5N28 - chains A and B of the 6 polymer chains in the assembly; structure by X-ray diffraction, 2.80 A resolution.

[Chain A]
Protein: Methyl-coenzyme M reductase subunit alpha
Organism: Methanotorris formicicus Mc-S-70
Notes: EC 2.8.4.1
UniProtKB: H1KXL5 (H1KXL5_9EURY); numbering as in UniProt (aligned over 1-552)
Sequence (552 residues; numbered 1 to 552; the number before each row is that of its first residue):
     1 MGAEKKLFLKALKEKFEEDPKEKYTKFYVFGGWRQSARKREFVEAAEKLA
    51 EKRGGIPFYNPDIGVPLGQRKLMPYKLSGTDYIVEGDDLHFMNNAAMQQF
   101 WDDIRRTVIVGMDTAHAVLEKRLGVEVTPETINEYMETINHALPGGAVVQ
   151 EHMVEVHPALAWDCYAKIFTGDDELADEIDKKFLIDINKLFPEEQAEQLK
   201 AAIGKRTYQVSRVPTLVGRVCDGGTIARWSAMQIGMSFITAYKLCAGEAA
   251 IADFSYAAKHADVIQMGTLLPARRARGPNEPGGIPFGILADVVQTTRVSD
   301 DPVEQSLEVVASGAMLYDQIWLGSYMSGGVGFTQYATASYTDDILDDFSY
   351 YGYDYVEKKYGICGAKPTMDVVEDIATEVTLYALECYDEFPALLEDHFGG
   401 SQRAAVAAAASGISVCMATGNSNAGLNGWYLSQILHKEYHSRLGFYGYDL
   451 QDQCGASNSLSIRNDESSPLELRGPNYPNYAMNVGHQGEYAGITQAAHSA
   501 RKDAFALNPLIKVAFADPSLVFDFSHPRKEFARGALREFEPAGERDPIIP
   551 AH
Not modelled in the structure: 1-3, 552
Modified / non-standard residues: His260 (N1-methylated histidine; MHS); Arg274 (5-methyl-arginine; AGM); Gln402 (2-methyl-glutamine; MGN); Trp429 (6-hydroxytryptophan; TRX); Gly447 (thioglycin; GL3)
Bound ions: factor 430 Ni near Gln150 (its only coordinating residue here); K+: Gly218, Arg219, Cys221 (shared with 3 residues of chain D)
Ligand contacts:
  - 1-thioethanesulfonic acid (COM): Tyr335, Phe445, Tyr446
  - factor 430 (F43), molecule 1: Gly146, Ala147, Val148, Val149, Gln150, Met153, Val154, Met232, Gln233, Met236, Ile239, Ala246
  - factor 430 (F43), molecule 2: Gly328, Gly329, Val330, Gly331, Phe332, Thr333, Gln334, Tyr335, Phe398, Gly399, Ser401, Gln402, Gly444, Phe445
  - Coenzyme B (TP7), molecule 1: Arg228, Lys259, His260
  - Coenzyme B (TP7), molecule 2: Arg273, Leu322, Met326, Ser327, Phe332, Phe445, Ala481, Met482, Asn483, Val484

[Chain B]
Protein: Methyl-coenzyme M reductase, beta subunit
Organism: Methanotorris formicicus Mc-S-70
Notes: EC 2.8.4.1
UniProtKB: H1KXL9 (H1KXL9_9EURY); residues 1-444 here = UniProt positions 1-444
Sequence (444 residues; row label = number of the first residue in the row):
     1 MVKYEDKICLYNAKGELVEENVPLEAISPLYNPTIQKLVKDIKRTVAVNL
    51 AGIENALKTGAVGGKACVIPGRTLDLPIVENAETIMEYVDKLLRISPDDD
   101 TSVKLINDGKQMAVQLPSKRLEVAAEYSISMLNTAMALKEAIIKTFDVDM
   151 FDAPMVHAAILGRYPQVPDYMGANIASLLGAPTNLEGLGYALRNIMVNHY
   201 VATTKKNIMNAVAFASIMEQTAMFEMGDAIGSFERLHLLGLAYQGLNADN
   251 LVIDLVKANGKNGTVGTVVASIVERALEDGVITEDKKMPSGFVLYKPVDV
   301 AKWNAYAAAGLVAAVIVNCGAARAAQNVASTILYYNDIIEYETGLPGVDF
   351 GRAEGTAVGFSFFSHSIYGGGGPGIFNGNHIVTRHSKGFAIPPVCAAMCV
   401 DAGTQMFSPEKTSALVGAVFSAIDEFREPLKYVIDGALAVKDKI
Not modelled in the structure: 1
Ligand contacts:
  - 1-thioethanesulfonic acid (COM): Phe362, Ser366, Tyr368
  - factor 430 (F43): Ser366, Ile367, Tyr368
  - Coenzyme B (TP7): Phe362, Phe363, Tyr368, Gly369, Gly370, His380, Ile381, Val382

[Interface between chain A and chain B]
Contacting residue pairs - 56 pairs, chain A then chain B:
  Ala272(A) - Thr183(B)
  Ala272(A) - Asn184(B)
  Arg273(A) - Glu186(B)  salt bridge
  Arg273(A) - His380(B)  hydrogen bond
  Arg273(A) - Ile381(B)
  Arg274(A) - Glu186(B)
  Arg274(A) - Ile381(B)
  Phe332(A) - Tyr368(B)  hydrophobic
  Ile434(A) - Tyr341(B)
  Lys437(A) - Asp337(B)  salt bridge
  Lys437(A) - Glu354(B)  salt bridge
  Glu438(A) - Tyr341(B)  hydrogen bond
  Phe445(A) - Phe362(B)  hydrophobic
  Tyr446(A) - Val358(B)
  Tyr446(A) - Ser361(B)
  Tyr446(A) - Phe362(B)  hydrophobic
  Tyr446(A) - His365(B)
  Gly447(A) - Val358(B)
  Gly447(A) - Phe362(B)
  Asp449(A) - Val358(B)
  Leu450(A) - Gly355(B)
  Leu450(A) - Val358(B)
  Leu450(A) - Gly359(B)
  Leu450(A) - Val382(B)
  Leu450(A) - His385(B)
  Gln453(A) - Phe350(B)
  Gln453(A) - Gly351(B)
  Gln453(A) - Arg352(B)
  Gln453(A) - Glu354(B)
  Gln453(A) - Gly355(B)
  Cys454(A) - Arg352(B)
  Cys454(A) - Gly355(B)
  Ser457(A) - Phe350(B)
  Ser457(A) - Arg352(B)
  Asn458(A) - Arg352(B)  hydrogen bond
  Arg463(A) - Asp228(B)  salt bridge
  Arg463(A) - Phe233(B)
  Arg463(A) - His237(B)  hydrogen bond
  Arg463(A) - Arg352(B)
  Arg463(A) - Lys387(B)
  Asn464(A) - Met226(B)  hydrogen bond (side chain-backbone)
  Asp465(A) - Tyr190(B)  hydrogen bond
  Asp465(A) - Asp228(B)
  Asp465(A) - Arg384(B)  salt bridge
  Asp465(A) - Lys387(B)  salt bridge
  Glu466(A) - Arg352(B)  salt bridge
  Glu466(A) - Lys387(B)  salt bridge
  Pro478(A) - Ile381(B)
  Pro478(A) - Arg384(B)
  Pro478(A) - His385(B)
  Asn479(A) - His385(B)  hydrogen bond
  Ala481(A) - Ile381(B)  hydrophobic
  Met482(A) - Phe363(B)  hydrophobic
  Met482(A) - Ile381(B)
  Met482(A) - Val382(B)  hydrophobic
  Met482(A) - His385(B)
Also at the interface, not in a pair above, chain A (29 interface residues in all): Pro271, Ser327, Tyr448, Ile462, Asn483
Also at the interface, not in a pair above, chain B (33 interface residues in all): Leu185, Gly227, Asp349, Thr356, Asn379

[Summary]
Chain A and chain B form an interface of 29 and 33 residues respectively; the contacts include 7 hydrogen
bonds and 8 salt bridges. Polar pairs include Arg273(A)-Glu186(B), Lys437(A)-Asp337(B) and
Lys437(A)-Glu354(B).
Chain A is Methyl-coenzyme M reductase subunit alpha and chain B is Methyl-coenzyme M reductase, beta subunit,
both from Methanotorris formicicus Mc-S-70; the structure, Methyl-coenzyme M reductase III from methanotorris
formicicus monoclinic form, was determined by X-ray diffraction together with 5N1Q and 5N2A from the same
study.
